PDB entry 9CXR | X-ray diffraction, 2.20 A resolution | chains AA and BA

Chain AA (and BA):
Name: Poly(hexamethylene adipamide) hydrolase
Source organism: Alphaproteobacteria bacterium
Notes: chain BA of this document is another copy of the same molecule, construct and numbering; everything in this record applies to it too
UniProtKB: A0A522DD61 (A0A522DD61_9PROT); numbering as in UniProt (aligned over 1-305)
Chain sequence (305 residues; numbered 1 to 305; the number before each row is that of its first residue):
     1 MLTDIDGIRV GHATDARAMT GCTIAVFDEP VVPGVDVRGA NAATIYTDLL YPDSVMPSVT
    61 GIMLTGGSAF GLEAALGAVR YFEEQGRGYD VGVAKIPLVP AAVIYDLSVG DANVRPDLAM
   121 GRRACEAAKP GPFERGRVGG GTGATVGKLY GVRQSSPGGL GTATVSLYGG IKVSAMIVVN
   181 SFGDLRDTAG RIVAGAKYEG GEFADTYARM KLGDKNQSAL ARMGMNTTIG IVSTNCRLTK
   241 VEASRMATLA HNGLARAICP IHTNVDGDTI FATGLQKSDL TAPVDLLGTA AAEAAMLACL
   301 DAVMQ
Disordered / not traced: 224-226 (chain BA: 225-226)
Ion coordination: Na+ site 1: Ala18, Met19, Asp106, Val109; Na+ site 2 near Thr227 (its only coordinating residue here)
From the paper describing this entry:
  - catalytic residues: Thr227
  - conformationally variable residues (order/disorder transition): Gly224 to Asn226
  - Na+ coordination: Thr227

Chain AA / chain BA interface:
Contacting residue pairs (83):
  Val37(AA) - Asp48(BA)
  Ala40(AA) - Asp53(BA)
  Ala40(AA) - Ser54(BA)
  Ala40(AA) - Val55(BA)  hydrogen bond (backbone-backbone)
  Asn41(AA) - Leu49(BA)
  Asn41(AA) - Val55(BA)
  Ala42(AA) - Asp48(BA)
  Ala42(AA) - Leu49(BA)
  Thr44(AA) - Ile45(BA)
  Thr44(AA) - Tyr46(BA)  hydrogen bond (backbone-backbone)
  Thr44(AA) - Asp48(BA)  hydrogen bond
  Ile45(AA) - Thr44(BA)
  Ile45(AA) - Leu72(BA)  hydrophobic
  Tyr46(AA) - Thr44(BA)  hydrogen bond (backbone-backbone)
  Tyr46(AA) - Ala69(BA)  hydrogen bond (side chain-backbone)
  Tyr46(AA) - Leu72(BA)  hydrophobic
  Asp48(AA) - Val37(BA)
  Asp48(AA) - Ala42(BA)
  Asp48(AA) - Thr44(BA)  hydrogen bond
  Leu49(AA) - Asn41(BA)
  Leu49(AA) - Ala42(BA)
  Asp53(AA) - Ala40(BA)
  Ser54(AA) - Ala40(BA)
  Val55(AA) - Ala40(BA)  hydrogen bond (backbone-backbone)
  Val55(AA) - Asn41(BA)
  Val55(AA) - Met223(BA)  hydrophobic
  Val55(AA) - Gly224(BA)
  Val55(AA) - Asn264(BA)
  Met56(AA) - Met223(BA)
  Met56(AA) - Gly224(BA)  hydrogen bond (backbone-backbone)
  Ser68(AA) - Ile96(BA)
  Ala69(AA) - Tyr46(BA)  hydrogen bond (backbone-side chain)
  Ala69(AA) - Ile96(BA)  hydrophobic
  Phe70(AA) - Leu76(BA)
  Phe70(AA) - Val79(BA)  hydrophobic
  Phe70(AA) - Glu83(BA)
  Phe70(AA) - Lys95(BA)
  Phe70(AA) - Pro97(BA)
  Leu72(AA) - Ile45(BA)  hydrophobic
  Leu72(AA) - Tyr46(BA)  hydrophobic
  Glu73(AA) - Leu76(BA)
  Glu73(AA) - Arg80(BA)  salt bridge
  Glu73(AA) - Leu118(BA)
  Leu76(AA) - Phe70(BA)
  Leu76(AA) - Glu73(BA)
  Leu76(AA) - Leu76(BA)  hydrophobic
  Val79(AA) - Phe70(BA)  hydrophobic
  Arg80(AA) - Glu73(BA)  salt bridge
  Glu83(AA) - Phe70(BA)
  Glu83(AA) - Arg115(BA)  salt bridge
  Tyr89(AA) - Ala219(BA)  hydrogen bond (side chain-backbone)
  Tyr89(AA) - Leu220(BA)
  Tyr89(AA) - Arg222(BA)
  Tyr89(AA) - Met223(BA)  hydrogen bond (side chain-backbone)
  Asp90(AA) - Arg222(BA)  hydrogen bond (backbone-side chain)
  Val91(AA) - Tyr105(BA)
  Val91(AA) - Ala219(BA)
  Val93(AA) - Tyr105(BA)
  Val93(AA) - Ala112(BA)
  Lys95(AA) - Phe70(BA)
  Ile96(AA) - Ser68(BA)
  Ile96(AA) - Ala69(BA)  hydrophobic
  Ile96(AA) - Phe70(BA)  hydrophobic
  Pro97(AA) - Phe70(BA)
  Tyr105(AA) - Val91(BA)
  Tyr105(AA) - Val93(BA)
  Leu107(AA) - Val93(BA)
  Ala112(AA) - Val93(BA)
  Arg115(AA) - Glu83(BA)  salt bridge
  Arg115(AA) - Ala94(BA)
  Asp117(AA) - Arg80(BA)
  Leu118(AA) - Glu73(BA)
  Leu118(AA) - Leu118(BA)  hydrophobic
  Ala219(AA) - Tyr89(BA)  hydrogen bond (backbone-side chain)
  Ala219(AA) - Val91(BA)  hydrophobic
  Leu220(AA) - Tyr89(BA)
  Arg222(AA) - Tyr89(BA)  hydrogen bond
  Arg222(AA) - Asp90(BA)
  Met223(AA) - Val55(BA)  hydrophobic
  Met223(AA) - Met56(BA)
  Met223(AA) - Pro57(BA)  hydrophobic
  Met223(AA) - Tyr89(BA)  hydrophobic
  Asn264(AA) - Val55(BA)
Other interface residues (no listed pair), chain AA (47 interface residues in all): Ala43, Thr47, Tyr51, Ala94, Leu98, Ser108, Ala221
Other interface residues (no listed pair), chain BA (48 interface residues in all): Ala43, Thr47, Leu98, Leu107, Ser108, Asp117, Ala221

Summary:
Chain AA and chain BA form an interface of 47 and 48 residues respectively, with 14 hydrogen bonds and 4 salt
bridges. Among the polar pairs are Glu73(AA)-Arg80(BA), Glu83(AA)-Arg115(BA) and Thr44(AA)-Asp48(BA).
Ala18(AA), Met19(AA), Asp106(AA) and Val109(AA) form the Na+ site 1. From the paper: the catalytic residue
Thr227(AA); Na+ coordination by Thr227(AA).
Both chains are Poly(hexamethylene adipamide) hydrolase (Alphaproteobacteria bacterium). Entry 9CXR (X-ray
Crystallographic Structure of the Poly(Hexamethylene Adipamide) (Nylon66) Hydrolase Nyl50 at Room Temperature)
was determined by X-ray diffraction together with 9DYS from the same study.
